7QB5 - chains 222 and 444 of the 4 polymer chains in the assembly; structure by X-ray diffraction, 1.73 A resolution.

== Chain 222 ==
Name: Capsid protein VP2
From: Coxsackievirus A24
UniProt: V9VEF3 (V9VEF3_9ENTO); residue numbers follow UniProt; this construct covers 70-340
Chain sequence (271 residues; numbered 70 to 340; the number before each row is that of its first residue):
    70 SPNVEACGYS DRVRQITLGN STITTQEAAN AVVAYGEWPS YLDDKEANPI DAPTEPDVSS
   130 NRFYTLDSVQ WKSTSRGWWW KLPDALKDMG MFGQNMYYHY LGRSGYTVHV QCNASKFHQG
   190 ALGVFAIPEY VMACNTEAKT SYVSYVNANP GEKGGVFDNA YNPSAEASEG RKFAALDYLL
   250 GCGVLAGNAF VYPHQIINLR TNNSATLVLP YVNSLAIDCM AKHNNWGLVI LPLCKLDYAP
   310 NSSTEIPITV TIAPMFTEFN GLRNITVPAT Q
Disordered / not traced: 70-76
Metal / ion sites: Ca2+ near Glu124 (its only coordinating residue here)

== Chain 444 ==
Name: Capsid protein VP4
From: Coxsackievirus A24
UniProt: V9VEF3 (V9VEF3_9ENTO); numbering as in UniProt (aligned over 1-69)
Chain sequence (69 residues; row label = number of the first residue in the row):
     1 MGAQVSSQKV GAHENTNVAT GGSTVNYTTI NYYKDSASNA ASKLDFSQDP SKFTEPVKDI
    61 MIKTAPALN
Disordered / not traced: 1, 14-24
Metal / ion sites: Ca2+: Lys63, Ala65 (shared with 1 residue of chain 111)

== Interface between chain 222 and chain 444 ==
Residue-residue contacts (21; chain 222 residue first):
  Ser79(222) - Asn69(444)  hydrogen bond (side chain-backbone)
  Asp80(222) - Ala67(444)
  Asp80(222) - Leu68(444)
  Asp80(222) - Asn69(444)  hydrogen bond (backbone-backbone)
  Arg81(222) - Leu68(444)
  Arg83(222) - Lys58(444)
  Arg83(222) - Asp59(444)  salt bridge
  Ala98(222) - Leu68(444)  hydrophobic
  Asn99(222) - Val57(444)
  Asn99(222) - Lys58(444)  hydrogen bond (side chain-backbone)
  Asn99(222) - Asp59(444)  hydrogen bond (side chain-backbone)
  Asn99(222) - Met61(444)
  Ala100(222) - Val57(444)
  Ala100(222) - Lys58(444)  hydrogen bond (backbone-backbone)
  Val101(222) - Pro56(444)
  Val102(222) - Pro56(444)  hydrogen bond (backbone-backbone)
  Val102(222) - Lys58(444)
  Tyr104(222) - Lys52(444)
  Tyr104(222) - Phe53(444)  hydrophobic
  Trp107(222) - Lys58(444)
  Thr270(222) - Leu68(444)
Interface residues without a listed pair, chain 222 (14 interface residues in all): Ala97, Gly105

== Summary ==
The interface between chain 222 and chain 444 involves 14 residues on one side and 10 on the other, with 6
hydrogen bonds and 1 salt bridge. Among the polar pairs are Arg83(222)-Asp59(444), Ser79(222)-Asn69(444) and
Asn99(222)-Lys58(444). Lys63(444) and Ala65(444) coordinate Ca2+.
Here chain 222 is Capsid protein VP2 and chain 444 is Capsid protein VP4, both from Coxsackievirus A24. Entry
7QB5 (Coxsackievirus A24v (CVA24v) in complex with a dimeric C2-C9-linked sialic acid inhibitor) was
determined by X-ray diffraction.
